6HBG - chains B and C of the 4 polymer chains in the assembly; structure by electron microscopy, 3.16 A resolution.

== Chain B ==
Protein: Echovirus 18 viral protein 2
Source organism: Echovirus E18
Notes: EC 3.4.22.29, 3.6.1.15, 3.4.22.28, 2.7.7.48
UniProtKB: Q8V635 (Q8V635_9ENTO); residues 1-260 here correspond to UniProt positions 70-329 (UniProt number = residue number + 69)
Chain sequence (260 residues; numbered 1 to 260; the number before each row is that of its first residue):
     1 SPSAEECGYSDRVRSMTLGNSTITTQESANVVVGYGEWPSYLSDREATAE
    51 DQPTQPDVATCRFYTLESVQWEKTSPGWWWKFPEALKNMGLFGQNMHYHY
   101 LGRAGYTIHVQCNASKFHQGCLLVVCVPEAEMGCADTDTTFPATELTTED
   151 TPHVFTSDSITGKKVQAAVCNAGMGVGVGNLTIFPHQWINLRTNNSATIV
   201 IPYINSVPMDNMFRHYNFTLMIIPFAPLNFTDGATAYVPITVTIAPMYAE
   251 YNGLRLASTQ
Not modelled in the structure: 1-10, 148-150

== Chain C ==
Protein: Echovirus 18 viral protein 3
Source organism: Echovirus E18
Notes: EC 3.4.22.29, 3.6.1.15, 3.4.22.28, 2.7.7.48
UniProtKB: Q8V635 (Q8V635_9ENTO); residues 1-239 here correspond to UniProt positions 330-568 (UniProt number = residue number + 329)
Chain sequence (239 residues; numbered 1 to 239; the number before each row is that of its first residue):
     1 GVPVLNTPGSNQFLTSDDYQSPSAMPQFDETPEMHIPGEVRNLMEIAEVD
    51 SVVPVNNVTGKTKSMDAYQIPVGTGNTDKTKPIFSFQMDPGYSSVLKRTL
   101 LGEMLNYYAHWSGSVKLTFLFCGSAMATGKLLISYSPPGASVPTSRKDAM
   151 LGTHIVWDIGLQSSCVLCVPWISQSHYRMVQQDPYTSAGYITCWYQTNIV
   201 VPPGAPTSCDVLCFASACNDFSVRLLRDTPFMAQPGKLQ
Not modelled in the structure: 239

== Chain B / chain C interface ==
Residue-residue contacts (77; chain B residue first):
  Tyr35(B) - Gly38(C)
  Glu37(B) - His35(C)  salt bridge
  Glu37(B) - Pro37(C)
  Glu37(B) - Gly38(C)
  Glu46(B) - Met34(C)
  Glu46(B) - His35(C)  hydrogen bond (side chain-backbone)
  Lys116(B) - Ser124(C)
  Lys116(B) - Ala125(C)  hydrogen bond (backbone-backbone)
  Lys116(B) - Met126(C)  hydrogen bond (backbone-backbone)
  Phe117(B) - Pro202(C)  hydrophobic
  Phe117(B) - Gly204(C)
  Phe117(B) - Ala205(C)
  Phe117(B) - Pro206(C)
  His118(B) - Ser124(C)
  Gln119(B) - Cys122(C)
  Gln119(B) - Gly123(C)
  Gln119(B) - Ser124(C)
  Gln119(B) - Pro206(C)
  Gln119(B) - Ser208(C)  hydrogen bond (side chain-backbone)
  Gln119(B) - Cys209(C)
  Gly120(B) - Cys122(C)
  Cys121(B) - Leu120(C)  hydrophobic
  Cys121(B) - Cys122(C)  hydrophobic
  Val169(B) - Met65(C)  hydrophobic
  Cys170(B) - Lys63(C)
  Val178(B) - Met65(C)  hydrophobic
  Val178(B) - Tyr68(C)  hydrophobic
  Gly179(B) - Ser51(C)
  Gly179(B) - Val52(C)  hydrogen bond (backbone-backbone)
  Gly179(B) - Tyr68(C)  hydrogen bond (backbone-side chain)
  Asn180(B) - Ser51(C)
  Asn180(B) - Arg98(C)  hydrogen bond (side chain-backbone)
  Asn180(B) - Thr99(C)
  Asn180(B) - Leu100(C)  hydrogen bond (side chain-backbone)
  Thr182(B) - Val49(C)
  Thr182(B) - Asp50(C)
  Thr182(B) - Ser51(C)
  Ile183(B) - Ile46(C)  hydrophobic
  Ile183(B) - Val49(C)  hydrophobic
  Ile183(B) - Leu100(C)  hydrophobic
  Trp188(B) - Val52(C)  hydrophobic
  Trp188(B) - Leu212(C)  hydrophobic
  Trp188(B) - Phe214(C)  hydrophobic
  Asn190(B) - Leu120(C)
  Asn190(B) - Phe121(C)  hydrogen bond (side chain-backbone)
  Asn190(B) - Cys122(C)
  Arg192(B) - Phe121(C)
  Arg192(B) - Gly123(C)
  Arg192(B) - Ser124(C)  hydrogen bond (side chain-backbone)
  Arg192(B) - Ala125(C)
  Arg192(B) - Ala127(C)  hydrogen bond (side chain-backbone)
  Arg192(B) - Ile159(C)
  Arg192(B) - Gly160(C)  hydrogen bond (side chain-backbone)
  Arg192(B) - Ser163(C)
  Thr193(B) - Leu161(C)
  Thr193(B) - Ser163(C)  hydrogen bond
  Pro202(B) - Pro37(C)  hydrophobic
  Tyr203(B) - Pro37(C)
  Ile204(B) - Pro37(C)  hydrophobic
  Asn205(B) - Met34(C)
  Asn205(B) - Ile36(C)
  Val207(B) - Met34(C)
  Pro208(B) - Met34(C)  hydrophobic
  Ile223(B) - Met65(C)  hydrophobic
  Pro224(B) - Met65(C)
  Phe225(B) - Met65(C)  hydrophobic
  Phe225(B) - Tyr68(C)  hydrophobic
  Phe225(B) - Gln69(C)
  Ala226(B) - Gln69(C)
  Ala226(B) - Cys122(C)  hydrophobic
  Ala226(B) - Asp210(C)
  Pro227(B) - Gln69(C)
  Asn229(B) - Pro206(C)
  Asn229(B) - Ser208(C)
  Thr231(B) - Gly204(C)  hydrogen bond (side chain-backbone)
  Thr231(B) - Ala205(C)
  Thr231(B) - Pro206(C)
Also at the interface, not in a pair above, chain B (36 interface residues in all): Gly177, Ser206, Phe230
Also at the interface, not in a pair above, chain C (40 interface residues in all): Ser64, Glu103

== Summary ==
Chain B and chain C form an interface of 36 and 40 residues respectively, with 14 hydrogen bonds and 1 salt
bridge. Polar pairs include Glu37(B)-His35(C), Glu46(B)-His35(C) and Gln119(B)-Ser208(C).
Chain B is Echovirus 18 viral protein 2 and chain C is Echovirus 18 viral protein 3, both from Echovirus E18;
the structure, Echovirus 18 native particle, was determined by electron microscopy together with 6HBH, 6HBJ,
6HBK, 6HBL and 6HHT from the same study.
